5VPF - chains A and B of the 4 polymer chains in the assembly; structure by X-ray diffraction, 2.69 A resolution.

[Chain A]
Molecule: Protein fosB
Organism: Homo sapiens
UniProt: P53539 (FOSB_HUMAN); residue numbers follow UniProt; this construct covers 153-219
Sequence (68 residues; numbered 152 to 219; the number before each row is that of its first residue):
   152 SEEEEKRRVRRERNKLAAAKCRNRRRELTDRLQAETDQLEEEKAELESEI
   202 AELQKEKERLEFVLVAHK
Not modelled in the structure: 219
Construct notes: expression tag (152)
UniProt features mapped onto this chain:
  - region: Lys-157 to Arg-182 (Basic motif), Leu-183 to Leu-211 (Leucine-zipper)

[Chain B]
Molecule: Transcription factor jun-D
Organism: Homo sapiens
UniProt: P17535 (JUND_HUMAN); residues 266-332 here = UniProt positions 266-332
Sequence (68 residues; each row starts with the number of its first residue):
   265 SQERIKAERKRLRNRIAASKCRKRKLERISRLEEKVKTLKSQNTELASTA
   315 SLLREQVAQLKQKVLSHV
Not modelled in the structure: 265
Construct notes: expression tag (265)
UniProt features mapped onto this chain:
  - region: Arg-268 to Arg-295 (Basic motif), Leu-296 to Leu-324 (Leucine-zipper)

[How chain A and chain B interact]
Contacting residue pairs (45):
  Arg-176(A) / Leu-290(B)
  Arg-176(A) / Ile-293(B)
  Thr-180(A) / Arg-292(B)
  Thr-180(A) / Ile-293(B)
  Leu-183(A) / Ile-293(B)  hydrophobic
  Leu-183(A) / Leu-296(B)  hydrophobic
  Leu-183(A) / Glu-297(B)
  Gln-184(A) / Arg-292(B)  hydrogen bond
  Gln-184(A) / Leu-296(B)
  Glu-186(A) / Val-300(B)
  Glu-186(A) / Lys-304(B)  salt bridge
  Thr-187(A) / Leu-296(B)
  Thr-187(A) / Val-300(B)
  Thr-187(A) / Leu-303(B)
  Leu-190(A) / Val-300(B)  hydrophobic
  Leu-190(A) / Leu-303(B)  hydrophobic
  Leu-190(A) / Asn-307(B)  hydrogen bond (backbone-side chain)
  Glu-191(A) / Lys-299(B)
  Glu-191(A) / Leu-303(B)
  Glu-193(A) / Asn-307(B)
  Lys-194(A) / Leu-303(B)
  Lys-194(A) / Gln-306(B)  hydrogen bond
  Lys-194(A) / Asn-307(B)
  Lys-194(A) / Leu-310(B)
  Leu-197(A) / Asn-307(B)
  Leu-197(A) / Leu-310(B)  hydrophobic
  Glu-200(A) / Arg-318(B)  salt bridge
  Ile-201(A) / Leu-310(B)
  Ile-201(A) / Ala-314(B)  hydrophobic
  Ile-201(A) / Leu-317(B)  hydrophobic
  Leu-204(A) / Ala-314(B)
  Leu-204(A) / Leu-317(B)  hydrophobic
  Leu-204(A) / Arg-318(B)
  Leu-204(A) / Val-321(B)
  Gln-205(A) / Leu-317(B)
  Glu-207(A) / Val-321(B)
  Glu-207(A) / Lys-325(B)  salt bridge
  Lys-208(A) / Leu-317(B)
  Lys-208(A) / Gln-320(B)  hydrogen bond
  Lys-208(A) / Leu-324(B)
  Leu-211(A) / Val-321(B)
  Leu-211(A) / Leu-324(B)  hydrophobic
  Leu-211(A) / Lys-325(B)
  Leu-215(A) / Lys-327(B)
  Leu-215(A) / Val-328(B)
Other interface residues (no listed pair), chain A (24 interface residues in all): Leu-179, Glu-198, Glu-212, Val-214, His-218
Other interface residues (no listed pair), chain B (24 interface residues in all): Ala-311, Thr-313, His-331

[Summary]
The chain A/chain B interface involves 24 residues from each chain; the contacts include 4 hydrogen bonds and
3 salt bridges. Polar contacts include Glu-186(A)/Lys-304(B), Glu-200(A)/Arg-318(B) and Glu-207(A)/Lys-325(B).
Chain A is Protein fosB and chain B is Transcription factor jun-D, both from Homo sapiens; the structure,
Transcription factor FosB/JunD bZIP domain in complex with cognate DNA, type-II crystal, was determined by
X-ray diffraction (same publication as 5VPE).
